PDB entry 6NK6 | electron microscopy, 4.06 A resolution (low resolution: residue-level contacts below are approximate; hydrogen-bond / salt-bridge calls are withheld) | chains O and E of the 16 polymer chains in the assembly

# Chain O
Name: Matrix remodeling-associated protein 8
Organism: Mus musculus
Notes: fragment: ectodomain
UniProtKB: Q9DBV4 (MXRA8_MOUSE); residues 39-291 here = UniProt positions 39-291
Chain sequence (269 residues; each row starts with the number of its first residue):
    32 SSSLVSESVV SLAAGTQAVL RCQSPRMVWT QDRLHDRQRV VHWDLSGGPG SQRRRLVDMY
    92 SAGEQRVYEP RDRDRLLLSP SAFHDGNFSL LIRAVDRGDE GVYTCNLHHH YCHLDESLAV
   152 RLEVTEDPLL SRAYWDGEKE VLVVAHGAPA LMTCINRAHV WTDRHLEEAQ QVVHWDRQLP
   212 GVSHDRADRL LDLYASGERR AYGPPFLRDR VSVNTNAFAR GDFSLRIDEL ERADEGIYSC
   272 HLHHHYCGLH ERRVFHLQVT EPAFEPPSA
Cystine bridges: Cys53-Cys271, Cys136-Cys185, Cys143-Cys278
Glycans and other covalent adducts: N-acetylglucosamine (NAG) linked to Asn118

# Chain E
Name: E2 glycoprotein
Organism: Chikungunya virus strain Senegal 37997
UniProtKB: Q5XXP3 (POLS_CHIK3); residues 5-423 here correspond to UniProt positions 330-748 (UniProt number = residue number + 325)
Chain sequence (419 residues; each row starts with the number of its first residue):
     5 NFNVYKATRP YLAHCPDCGE GHSCHSPIAL ERIRNEATDG TLKIQVSLQI GIKTDDSHDW
    65 TKLRYMDSHT PADAERAGLL VRTSAPCTIT GTMGHFILAR CPKGETLTVG FTDSRKISHT
   125 CTHPFHHEPP VIGRERFHSR PQHGKELPCS TYVQSTAATA EEIEVHMPPD TPDRTLMTQQ
   185 SGNVKITVNG QTVRYKCNCG GSNEGLTTTD KVINNCKIDQ CHAAVTNHKN WQYNSPLVPR
   245 NAELGDRKGK IHIPFPLANV TCRVPKARNP TVTYGKNQVT MLLYPDHPTL LSYRNMGQEP
   305 NYHEEWVTHK KEVTLTVPTE GLEVTWGNNE PYKYWPQMST NGTAHGHPHE IILYYYELYP
   365 TMTVVIVSVA SFVLLSMVGT AVGMCVCARR RCITPYELTP GATVPFLLSL LCCVRTTKA
Cystine bridges: Cys19-Cys125, Cys22-Cys28, Cys91-Cys105, Cys153-Cys266, Cys201-Cys225, Cys203-Cys220, Cys396-Cys417
Glycans and other covalent adducts: N-acetylglucosamine (NAG) linked to Asn263

# How chain O and chain E interact
Pairs across the interface (32):
  Pro56(O) with Asp223(E)
  Arg57(O) with Arg178(E); Ile222(E); Asp223(E)
  Asp63(O) with His18(E); His26(E); Ser27(E)
  Arg64(O) with Glu24(E); His26(E)
  Leu65(O) with His18(E); Ser27(E); His29(E)
  His66(O) with Cys28(E); His29(E)
  Gln83(O) with Thr213(E)
  Arg84(O) with Thr191(E); Val192(E); Asn193(E); Asp214(E)
  Arg85(O) with Asn193(E)
  Arg86(O) with Asn193(E)
  Tyr91(O) with Ser72(E)
  Ala93(O) with Ile121(E)
  Gly94(O) with Ile121(E)
  Glu95(O) with Arg119(E); Lys120(E)
  Arg97(O) with Thr74(E); Arg119(E)
  His139(O) with Thr179(E)
  His141(O) with Thr179(E)
  Asp146(O) with Met181(E); Thr182(E)
Also at the interface, not in a pair above, chain O (21 interface residues in all): Gln96, Tyr99, His144
Also at the interface, not in a pair above, chain E (24 interface residues in all): Lys189, Gly194
The authors on this interface:
  - interface residues, chain E: His26(E), Thr74(E), Ile121(E), Arg178(E), Lys221(E)

# Summary
The interface between chain O and chain E involves 21 residues on one side and 24 on the other. From the
paper: interface residues His26(E), Thr74(E) and Ile121(E) among others.
Here chain O is Matrix remodeling-associated protein 8 (Mus musculus) and chain E is E2 glycoprotein
(Chikungunya virus strain Senegal 37997). Entry 6NK6 (Electron Cryo-Microscopy Of Chikungunya VLP in complex
with mouse Mxra8 receptor) was determined by electron microscopy, deposited together with 6NK3, 6NK5 and 6NK7.
